PDB entry 2WII | X-ray diffraction, 2.70 A resolution | chains A and B of the 3 polymer chains in the assembly

Chain A:
Protein: Complement C3 beta chain
From: Homo sapiens
UniProt: P01024 (CO3_HUMAN); residues 1-645 here correspond to UniProt positions 23-667 (UniProt number = residue number + 22)
Sequence (645 residues; row label = number of the first residue in the row):
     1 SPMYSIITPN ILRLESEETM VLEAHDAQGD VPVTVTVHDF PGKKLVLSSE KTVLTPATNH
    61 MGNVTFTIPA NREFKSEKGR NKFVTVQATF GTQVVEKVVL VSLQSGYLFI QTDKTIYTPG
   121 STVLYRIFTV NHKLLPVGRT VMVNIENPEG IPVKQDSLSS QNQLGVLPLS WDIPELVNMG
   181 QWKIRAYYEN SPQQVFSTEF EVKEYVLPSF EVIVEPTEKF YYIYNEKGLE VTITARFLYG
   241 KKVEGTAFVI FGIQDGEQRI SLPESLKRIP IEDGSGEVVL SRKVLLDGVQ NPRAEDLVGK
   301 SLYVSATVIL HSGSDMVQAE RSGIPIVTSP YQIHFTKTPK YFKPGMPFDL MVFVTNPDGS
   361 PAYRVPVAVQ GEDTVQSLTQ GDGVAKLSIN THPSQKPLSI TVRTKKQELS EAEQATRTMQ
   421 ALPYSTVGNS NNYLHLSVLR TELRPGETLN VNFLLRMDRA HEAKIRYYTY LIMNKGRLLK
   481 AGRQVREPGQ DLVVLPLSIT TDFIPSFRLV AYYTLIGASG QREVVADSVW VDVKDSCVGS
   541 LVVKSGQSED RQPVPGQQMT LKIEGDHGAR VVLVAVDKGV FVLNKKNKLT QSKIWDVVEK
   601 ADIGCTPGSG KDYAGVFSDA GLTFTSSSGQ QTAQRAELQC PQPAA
Disordered / not traced: 76-77, 643-645
Disulfides: C605-C640
Covalently attached groups: N-acetylglucosamine (NAG) linked to N63
Metal / ion sites: Ca2+: P505, D532, V533, D535
Swiss-Prot annotation at these positions:
  - site: S519, G520 (Microbial infection: Cleavage)
  - modified residue (Phosphoserine): S16, S48, S275, S281
  - glycosylation: N63 (N-linked (GlcNAc...) asparagine)
What the authors report for this chain:
  - disease-associated variants - R570Q, R570W: decreased binding to FH (citing earlier work)
  - disease-associated variants - R570Q, R570W: decreased binding to MCP (citing earlier work)

Chain B:
Protein: Complement C3B alpha' chain
From: Homo sapiens
UniProt: P01024 (CO3_HUMAN); residues 727-1641 here correspond to UniProt positions 749-1663 (UniProt number = residue number + 22)
Sequence (915 residues; numbered 727 to 1641; the number before each row is that of its first residue):
   727 SNLDEDIIAE ENIVSRSEFP ESWLWNVEDL KEPPKNGIST KLMNIFLKDS ITTWEILAVS
   787 MSDKKGICVA DPFEVTVMQD FFIDLRLPYS VVRNEQVEIR AVLYNYRQNQ ELKVRVELLH
   847 NPAFCSLATT KRRHQQTVTI PPKSSLSVPY VIVPLKTGLQ EVEVKAAVYH HFISDGVRKS
   907 LKVVPEGIRM NKTVAVRTLD PERLGREGVQ KEDIPPADLS DQVPDTESET RILLQGTPVA
   967 QMTEDAVDAE RLKHLIVTPS GCGEQNMIGM TPTVIAVHYL DETEQWEKFG LEKRQGALEL
  1027 IKKGYTQQLA FRQPSSAFAA FVKRAPSTWL TAYVVKVFSL AVNLIAIDSQ VLCGAVKWLI
  1087 LEKQKPDGVF QEDAPVIHQE MIGGLRNNNE KDMALTAFVL ISLQEAKDIC EEQVNSLPGS
  1147 ITKAGDFLEA NYMNLQRSYT VAIAGYALAQ MGRLKGPLLN KFLTTAKDKN RWEDPGKQLY
  1207 NVEATSYALL ALLQLKDFDF VPPVVRWLNE QRYYGGGYGS TQATFMVFQA LAQYQKDAPD
  1267 HQELNLDVSL QLPSRSSKIT HRIHWESASL LRSEETKENE GFTVTAEGKG QGTLSVVTMY
  1327 HAKAKDQLTC NKFDLKVTIK PAPETEKRPQ DAKNTMILEI CTRYRGDQDA TMSILDISMM
  1387 TGFAPDTDDL KQLANGVDRY ISKYELDKAF SDRNTLIIYL DKVSHSEDDC LAFKVHQYFN
  1447 VELIQPGAVK VYAYYNLEES CTRFYHPEKE DGKLNKLCRD ELCRCAEENC FIQKSDDKVT
  1507 LEERLDKACE PGVDYVYKTR LVKVQLSNDF DEYIMAIEQT IKSGSDEVQV GQQRTFISPI
  1567 KCREALKLEE KKHYLMWGLS SDFWGEKPNL SYIIGKDTWV EHWPEEDECQ DEENQKQCQD
  1627 LGAFTESMVV FGCPN
Disordered / not traced: 727-729, 1350-1358, 1477-1483
Disulfides: C851-C1491, C1079-C1136, C1336-C1467, C1484-C1489, C1496-C1568, C1515-C1639, C1615-C1624
Covalently attached groups: N-acetylglucosamine (NAG) linked to N917
Swiss-Prot annotation at these positions:
  - region: E1612 to F1637 (Interaction with CFP/properdin)
  - site: R932, E933 (Cleavage), R1281, S1282 (Cleavage), R1298, S1299 (Cleavage), N1641 (Coordinates Mg(2+) for interaction with Complement factor B Bb fragment (CFB))
  - modified residue (Phosphoserine): S946, S1299, S1551
  - glycosylation (N-linked (GlcNAc...) asparagine): N917, N1595
  - cross-link: C988 to Q991 (Isoglutamyl cysteine thioester (Cys-Gln))
What the authors report for this chain:
  - disease-associated variants - A1072V, Q1139K: decreased binding to FH (citing earlier work)
  - disease-associated variants - A1072V, Q1139K: decreased binding to MCP (citing earlier work)

Interface between chain A and chain B:
Residue-residue contacts (227; chain A residue first):
  F40(A) - W1012(B)  hydrophobic
  F40(A) - L1017(B)  hydrophobic
  F40(A) - R1020(B)
  P41(A) - D1007(B)
  P41(A) - W1012(B)
  P41(A) - R1020(B)
  K78(A) - D1266(B)  salt bridge
  R80(A) - E1010(B)
  K82(A) - E1010(B)  salt bridge
  F83(A) - L1017(B)  hydrophobic
  E96(A) - Q1021(B)
  K97(A) - E1018(B)  salt bridge
  V98(A) - L1017(B)  hydrophobic
  Q111(A) - L783(B)
  D113(A) - S748(B)  hydrogen bond
  D113(A) - W751(B)
  K114(A) - E747(B)  salt bridge
  K114(A) - S748(B)
  P119(A) - Y815(B)
  P119(A) - K908(B)  hydrogen bond (backbone-side chain)
  L124(A) - W751(B)
  R126(A) - W751(B)
  F128(A) - V785(B)  hydrophobic
  F128(A) - M787(B)  hydrophobic
  F128(A) - I793(B)  hydrophobic
  V130(A) - M787(B)  hydrophobic
  L134(A) - G792(B)
  L134(A) - I793(B)
  L135(A) - D789(B)
  L135(A) - K790(B)
  L135(A) - G792(B)
  P136(A) - M787(B)  hydrophobic
  P136(A) - S788(B)
  P136(A) - D789(B)
  I151(A) - S1295(B)
  I151(A) - L1297(B)  hydrophobic
  P152(A) - S1295(B)
  P152(A) - L1296(B)
  P152(A) - L1297(B)  hydrogen bond (backbone-backbone)
  V153(A) - L1296(B)
  V153(A) - L1297(B)
  K154(A) - L1296(B)
  Q155(A) - S1293(B)
  Q155(A) - L1296(B)
  L164(A) - M787(B)
  G165(A) - M787(B)
  E175(A) - K908(B)  salt bridge
  L176(A) - R957(B)  hydrogen bond (backbone-side chain)
  L176(A) - M1325(B)  hydrophobic
  E204(A) - Y815(B)
  E204(A) - R915(B)  salt bridge
  Y205(A) - E747(B)  hydrogen bond
  Y205(A) - Y815(B)
  V206(A) - L813(B)
  V206(A) - Y815(B)
  L207(A) - R812(B)  hydrogen bond (backbone-side chain)
  P208(A) - R812(B)  hydrogen bond (backbone-side chain)
  S209(A) - D810(B)
  S209(A) - R812(B)
  F237(A) - Y830(B)
  F237(A) - Y832(B)
  L238(A) - T778(B)
  L238(A) - T779(B)  hydrogen bond (backbone-side chain)
  Y239(A) - I777(B)
  Y239(A) - T779(B)
  Y239(A) - T802(B)
  Y239(A) - M804(B)  hydrophobic
  Y239(A) - F808(B)
  Y239(A) - Y832(B)  hydrogen bond
  K241(A) - M804(B)
  K241(A) - Y832(B)
  T246(A) - Y1425(B)  hydrogen bond
  F248(A) - M1378(B)  hydrophobic
  F248(A) - I1380(B)  hydrophobic
  F248(A) - Y1425(B)  hydrophobic
  F248(A) - Y1460(B)  hydrophobic
  I250(A) - Y1460(B)
  L266(A) - M1378(B)  hydrophobic
  L266(A) - Y1460(B)
  R268(A) - M1378(B)  hydrogen bond
  R268(A) - Y1406(B)
  R268(A) - D1427(B)  salt bridge
  T307(A) - Y1460(B)
  I309(A) - I1380(B)  hydrophobic
  L310(A) - I1423(B)
  H311(A) - S1408(B)  hydrogen bond
  H311(A) - Y1410(B)
  H311(A) - E1411(B)
  H311(A) - I1423(B)
  S312(A) - R826(B)  hydrogen bond (backbone-side chain)
  G313(A) - D1382(B)
  G313(A) - I1423(B)
  S314(A) - R826(B)
  S314(A) - S873(B)  hydrogen bond
  D315(A) - R812(B)  salt bridge
  M316(A) - Y1460(B)
  M316(A) - L1463(B)  hydrophobic
  Q318(A) - Y1461(B)
  C537(A) - C794(B)  disulfide
  C537(A) - V795(B)
  V538(A) - K791(B)
  G539(A) - K791(B)
  L541(A) - A784(B)
  L541(A) - V785(B)
  L541(A) - S786(B)
  L541(A) - C794(B)
  L541(A) - A796(B)
  V543(A) - A784(B)  hydrophobic
  V543(A) - F799(B)
  K544(A) - F799(B)
  S545(A) - F799(B)
  Q552(A) - M804(B)
  P553(A) - L773(B)  hydrophobic
  P553(A) - V801(B)  hydrophobic
  P553(A) - T802(B)
  P553(A) - V803(B)
  P553(A) - M804(B)  hydrogen bond (backbone-backbone)
  V554(A) - L773(B)
  V554(A) - V803(B)
  V554(A) - Q805(B)
  P555(A) - K774(B)
  P555(A) - D775(B)
  P555(A) - I777(B)  hydrophobic
  P555(A) - V803(B)
  P555(A) - M804(B)
  P555(A) - Q805(B)
  G556(A) - L773(B)  hydrogen bond (backbone-backbone)
  G556(A) - K774(B)  hydrogen bond (backbone-backbone)
  Q557(A) - F772(B)
  Q557(A) - L773(B)  hydrogen bond (backbone-backbone)
  Q558(A) - N770(B)
  Q558(A) - I771(B)
  Q558(A) - F772(B)
  M559(A) - M769(B)
  M559(A) - N770(B)
  M559(A) - I771(B)  hydrogen bond (backbone-backbone)
  M559(A) - L773(B)  hydrophobic
  M559(A) - V801(B)  hydrophobic
  T560(A) - M769(B)
  T560(A) - N770(B)  hydrogen bond
  L561(A) - K767(B)
  L561(A) - L768(B)
  L561(A) - M769(B)  hydrogen bond (backbone-backbone)
  L561(A) - I771(B)  hydrophobic
  L561(A) - I782(B)  hydrophobic
  K562(A) - T766(B)
  K562(A) - K767(B)
  I563(A) - L756(B)  hydrophobic
  I563(A) - S765(B)
  I563(A) - T766(B)
  I563(A) - K767(B)  hydrogen bond (backbone-backbone)
  E564(A) - I764(B)
  E564(A) - S765(B)
  E564(A) - T766(B)
  G565(A) - L756(B)
  G565(A) - G763(B)
  G565(A) - I764(B)
  G565(A) - S765(B)  hydrogen bond (backbone-backbone)
  D566(A) - L756(B)
  D566(A) - K791(B)
  H567(A) - L756(B)
  H567(A) - K757(B)
  H567(A) - E758(B)  hydrogen bond (side chain-backbone)
  H567(A) - P760(B)
  H567(A) - S765(B)  hydrogen bond
  G568(A) - L756(B)  hydrogen bond (backbone-backbone)
  A569(A) - D755(B)
  A569(A) - L756(B)  hydrogen bond (backbone-backbone)
  A569(A) - M787(B)
  A569(A) - S788(B)
  R570(A) - V753(B)
  R570(A) - E754(B)
  R570(A) - D755(B)  salt bridge
  R570(A) - V785(B)
  R570(A) - S786(B)
  R570(A) - M787(B)  hydrogen bond (backbone-backbone)
  V571(A) - V753(B)
  V571(A) - E754(B)  hydrogen bond (backbone-backbone)
  V571(A) - L756(B)  hydrophobic
  V571(A) - V785(B)
  V572(A) - N752(B)
  V572(A) - V753(B)  hydrophobic
  V572(A) - L783(B)
  V572(A) - A784(B)
  V572(A) - V785(B)  hydrogen bond (backbone-backbone)
  L573(A) - L750(B)
  L573(A) - W751(B)
  L573(A) - N752(B)  hydrogen bond (backbone-backbone)
  L573(A) - E754(B)
  L573(A) - M769(B)  hydrophobic
  L573(A) - L783(B)
  L573(A) - A784(B)  hydrophobic
  V574(A) - W749(B)
  V574(A) - L750(B)  hydrogen bond (backbone-backbone)
  V574(A) - W751(B)  hydrophobic
  V574(A) - E781(B)
  V574(A) - I782(B)
  V574(A) - L783(B)  hydrogen bond (backbone-backbone)
  A575(A) - S748(B)
  A575(A) - W749(B)  hydrogen bond (backbone-backbone)
  A575(A) - L750(B)  hydrophobic
  A575(A) - E781(B)
  V576(A) - E747(B)
  V576(A) - W780(B)
  V576(A) - E781(B)  hydrogen bond (backbone-backbone)
  D577(A) - E747(B)  hydrogen bond (backbone-backbone)
  D577(A) - T778(B)  hydrogen bond
  D577(A) - T779(B)
  D577(A) - W780(B)
  K578(A) - T779(B)  hydrogen bond (backbone-backbone)
  K578(A) - E800(B)  salt bridge
  V580(A) - E747(B)
  F581(A) - E781(B)
  K588(A) - E781(B)  salt bridge
  L589(A) - V795(B)
  T590(A) - V795(B)
  Q591(A) - I793(B)
  Q591(A) - C794(B)
  Q591(A) - V795(B)  hydrogen bond (side chain-backbone)
  I594(A) - I793(B)  hydrophobic
  I594(A) - V795(B)  hydrophobic
  Q631(A) - E1018(B)  hydrogen bond
  Q634(A) - E1013(B)  hydrogen bond (side chain-backbone)
  Q634(A) - G1016(B)
  Q634(A) - L1017(B)  hydrogen bond (side chain-backbone)
  Q634(A) - E1018(B)
  A636(A) - E1013(B)
Other interface residues (no listed pair), chain A (112 interface residues in all): N81, F109, I116, T118, Y125, V166, V177, K267, P270, S540, V542, G546, T632, A633
Other interface residues (no listed pair), chain B (105 interface residues in all): R742, P814, V828, E955, Q961, T1009, Q1011, E1292, T1377, T1421, L1426, Y1458
Cross-chain cystine bridges: C537(A)-C794(B)

Overview:
112 residues of chain A face 105 of chain B across their interface; the contacts include 1 disulfide bond, 42
hydrogen bonds and 11 salt bridges. Among the polar pairs are K78(A)-D1266(B), K82(A)-E1010(B) and
K97(A)-E1018(B). From the paper: R570Q and R570W of chain A reduce binding to FH; R570Q and R570W of chain A
reduce binding to MCP.
Here chain A is Complement C3 beta chain and chain B is Complement C3B alpha' chain, both from Homo sapiens.
Entry 2WII (Complement C3b in complex with factor H domains 1-4) was determined by X-ray diffraction.
